7CVK - chain A; structure by X-ray diffraction, 1.70 A resolution.

== Chain A ==
Name: Xylose isomerase
From: Streptomyces rubiginosus
Notes: EC 5.3.1.5
Reference sequence: P24300 (XYLA_STRRU); residues 1-388 here = UniProt positions 1-388
Chain sequence (388 residues; each row starts with the number of its first residue):
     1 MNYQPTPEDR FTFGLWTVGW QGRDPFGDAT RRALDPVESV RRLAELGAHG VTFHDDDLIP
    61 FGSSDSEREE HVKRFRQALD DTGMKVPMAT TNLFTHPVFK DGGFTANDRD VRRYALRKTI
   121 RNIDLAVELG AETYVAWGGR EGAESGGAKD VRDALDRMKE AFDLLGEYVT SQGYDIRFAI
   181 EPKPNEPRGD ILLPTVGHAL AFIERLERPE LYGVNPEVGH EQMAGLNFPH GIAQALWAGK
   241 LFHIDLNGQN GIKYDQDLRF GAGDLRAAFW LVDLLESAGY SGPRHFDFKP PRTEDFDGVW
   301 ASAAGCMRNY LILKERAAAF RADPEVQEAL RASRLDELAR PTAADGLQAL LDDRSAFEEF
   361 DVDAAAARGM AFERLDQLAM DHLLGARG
Unresolved in the structure: 1-2, 388
UniProt features mapped onto this chain:
  - active site: His54, Asp57
  - binding site (Mg(2+)): Glu181, Glu217, His220, Asp245, Asp255, Asp257, Asp287
Ion coordination: Mg2+ site 1: Glu181, Glu217, Asp245, Asp287; Mg2+ site 2: Glu217, Asp255, Asp257

== In short ==
Glu181, Glu217, Asp245 and Asp287 form the Mg2+ site 1. Glu217, Asp255 and Asp257 form the Mg2+ site 2. From
UniProt: active-site residues His54 and Asp57 and 7 Mg2+-binding residues.
Chain A is Xylose isomerase (Streptomyces rubiginosus); the structure, Crystal structure of glucose isomerase
by fixed-target serial synchrotron crystallography (100 ms), was determined by X-ray diffraction together with
7CVJ, 7CVL and 7CVM from the same study.
